7K9K - chains A and H of the 3 polymer chains in the assembly; structure by electron microscopy, 3.14 A resolution.

Chain A:
Protein: Spike protein S1
Organism: Severe acute respiratory syndrome coronavirus 2
Notes: fragment: receptor binding domain
UniProtKB: P0DTC2 (SPIKE_SARS2); numbering as in UniProt (aligned over 333-527)
Amino-acid sequence (195 residues; row label = number of the first residue in the row):
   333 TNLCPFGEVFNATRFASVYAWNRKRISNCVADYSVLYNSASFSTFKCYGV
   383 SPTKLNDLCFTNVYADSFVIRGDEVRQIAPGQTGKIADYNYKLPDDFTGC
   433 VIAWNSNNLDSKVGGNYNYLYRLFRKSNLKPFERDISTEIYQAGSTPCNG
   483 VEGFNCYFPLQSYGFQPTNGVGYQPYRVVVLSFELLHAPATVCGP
Disordered / not traced: 469-488
UniProt features mapped onto this chain:
  - region: Arg-403 to Asp-405 (Integrin-binding motif), Asn-448 to Phe-456 (Immunodominant HLA epitope recognized by the CD8+)
  - glycosylation: Asn-343 (N-linked (GlcNAc...) (complex) asparagine)
  - natural variant: Gly-339 (G339D: In strain: Omicron/BA.1, Omicron/BA.2 and 4 more; G339H: In strain: Omicron/BA.2.75, Omicron/XBB.1.5 and 1 more), Arg-346 (R346K: In strain: Mu/B.1.621; R346T: In strain: Omicron/BQ.1.1, Omicron/XBB.1.5 and 1 more), Leu-368 (L368I: In strain: Omicron/XBB.1.5, Omicron/EG.5.1), Ser-371 (S371F: In strain: Omicron/BA.2, Omicron/BA.2.12.1 and 6 more; S371L: In strain: Omicron/BA.1), Ser-373 (S373P: In strain: Omicron/BA.1, Omicron/BA.2 and 7 more), Ser-375 (S375F: In strain: Omicron/BA.1, Omicron/BA.2 and 7 more), Thr-376 (T376A: In strain: Omicron/BA.2, Omicron/BA.2.12.1 and 5 more), Asp-405 (D405N: In strain: Omicron/BA.2, Omicron/BA.2.12.1 and 6 more), Arg-408 (R408S: In strain: Omicron/BA.2, Omicron/BA.2.12.1 and 6 more), Lys-417 (K417N: In strain: Beta/B.1.351, Omicron/BA.1 and 8 more; K417T: In strain: Gamma/P.1), Asn-440 (N440K: In strain: Omicron/BA.1, Omicron/BA.2 and 7 more), Lys-444 (K444T: In strain: Omicron/BQ.1.1), 16 further natural variant entries in UniProt
  - mutagenesis: Asn-343 (N343Q: Reduced viral infectivity), Leu-452 (L452R: Increased resistance to neutralizing antibodies. Decreases HLA binding to NF9 epitope. Increased binding affinity to human ACE2), Tyr-453 (Y453F: Decreased HLA binding to NF9 epitope. Increased binding affinity to human ACE2), Ala-475 (A475V: Increased resistance to neutralizing antibodies), Val-483 (V483A: Increased resistance to neutralizing antibodies), Glu-484 (E484D: Increased replication in human TMEM106B overexpressing cells), Phe-490 (F490L: Increased resistance to neutralizing antibodies and human covalescent sera neutralization), Gln-493 (Q493N: Reduced host ACE2-binding affinity in vitro; Q493Y: Reduced host ACE2-binding affinity in vitro), Asn-501 (N501T: Reduced host ACE2-binding affinity in vitro; N501Y: Increased binding affinity to human ACE2), His-519 (H519P: Increased resistance to human covalescent sera neutralization)
Disulfides: Cys-336/Cys-361, Cys-379/Cys-432, Cys-391/Cys-525
Covalently attached groups: glycan linked to Asn-343
Reported in the primary citation:
  - post-translational modification sites: Asn-343

Chain H:
Protein: 2H04 heavy chain
Organism: Mus musculus
Amino-acid sequence (121 residues; row label = number of the first residue in the row):
     1 EVQLQQSGAELVKPGASVKMSCKASGYTFTSYWITWVKQRPGQGLEWIGD
    51 IYPGSGSTKYNEKFRSEATLTVDTSSTTAYMQLSSLTSEDSAVYYCARWD
   101 FYGSRTFDYWGQGTTLTVSSA
Disulfides: Cys-22/Cys-96
Reported in the primary citation:
  - binding site for alpha-L-fucopyranose: Tyr-60 to Glu-62

How chain A and chain H interact:
Pairs across the interface (18):
  Thr-345(A) / Phe-101(H)
  Thr-345(A) / Arg-105(H)  hydrogen bond
  Arg-346(A) / Phe-101(H)
  Arg-346(A) / Gly-103(H)
  Arg-346(A) / Arg-105(H)
  Asn-440(A) / Tyr-52(H)
  Asn-440(A) / Ser-55(H)  hydrogen bond
  Asn-440(A) / Ser-57(H)  hydrogen bond
  Leu-441(A) / Ser-57(H)
  Leu-441(A) / Tyr-102(H)  hydrogen bond (backbone-side chain)
  Asp-442(A) / Tyr-102(H)
  Ser-443(A) / Tyr-52(H)
  Ser-443(A) / Tyr-102(H)  hydrogen bond (backbone-side chain)
  Lys-444(A) / Tyr-52(H)
  Lys-444(A) / Tyr-102(H)
  Val-445(A) / Thr-30(H)
  Asn-448(A) / Tyr-102(H)
  Asn-450(A) / Tyr-102(H)  hydrogen bond (side chain-backbone)
Also at the interface, not in a pair above, chain A (11 interface residues in all): Arg-509
Also at the interface, not in a pair above, chain H (10 interface residues in all): Trp-33, Trp-99
The authors on this interface:
  - epitope / paratope residues, chain A: Asn-439(A), Leu-441(A), Lys-444(A), Asn-448(A), Asn-450(A)

Summary:
11 residues of chain A and 10 residues of chain H are in contact, with 6 hydrogen bonds. Polar contacts
include Thr-345(A)/Arg-105(H), Asn-440(A)/Ser-55(H) and Asn-440(A)/Ser-57(H). Curated annotation (UniProt)
lists 10 mutagenesis sites on chain A. From the paper: a binding site for alpha-L-fucopyranose at Tyr-60(H);
epitope/paratope residues Asn-439(A), Leu-441(A) and Lys-444(A) among others.
Chain A is Spike protein S1 (Severe acute respiratory syndrome coronavirus 2) and chain H is 2H04 heavy chain
(Mus musculus); the structure, SARS-CoV-2 Spike RBD in complex with neutralizing Fab 2H04 (local refinement),
was determined by electron microscopy together with 7K9H, 7K9I and 7K9J from the same study.
